PDB entry 1A4P | X-ray diffraction, 2.25 A resolution | chains A and B

== Chain A (and B) ==
Molecule: S100A10
Organism: Homo sapiens
Notes: chain B of this document is another copy of the same molecule, construct and numbering; everything in this record applies to it too
UniProtKB: P60903 (S10AA_HUMAN); residues 1-96 here = UniProt positions 1-96
Amino-acid sequence (96 residues; numbered 1 to 96; the number before each row is that of its first residue):
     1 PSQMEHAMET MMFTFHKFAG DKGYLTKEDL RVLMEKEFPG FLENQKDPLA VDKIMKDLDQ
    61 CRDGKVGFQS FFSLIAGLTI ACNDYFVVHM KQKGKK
Disordered / not traced: 93-96 (chain B: 92-96)

== How chain A and chain B interact ==
Inter-chain disulfides: Cys61(A)-Cys61(B)
Pairs across the interface - 2 pairs, chain A then chain B:
  Cys61(A) - Gln60(B)
  Cys61(A) - Cys61(B)  disulfide
Interface residues without a listed pair, chain A (3 interface residues in all): Asp63, Lys65
Interface residues without a listed pair, chain B (3 interface residues in all): Arg62

== Summary ==
The chain A/chain B interface involves 3 residues from each chain; the contacts include 1 disulfide bond.
Chain A and chain B are both S100A10 (Homo sapiens); the structure, P11 (S100A10), ligand of annexin II, was
determined by X-ray diffraction together with 1BT6 from the same study.
